7S6D - chains A and F of the 7 polymer chains in the assembly; structure by electron microscopy, 3.10 A resolution.

[Chain A]
Protein: 6-deoxyerythronolide-B synthase EryA2, modules 3 and 4, Lsd14 Polyketide synthase fusion
From: Saccharopolyspora erythraea
Notes: EC 2.3.1.94
Reference sequence: chimeric construct of Q03132, B6ZK67: residues 9-37 from Q03132 (ERYA2_SACER) positions 2-30 (UniProt number = residue number - 7); residues 38-1647 from B6ZK67 positions 38-1647 (same numbers)
Amino-acid sequence (1649 residues; numbered 7 to 1655; the number before each row is that of its first residue):
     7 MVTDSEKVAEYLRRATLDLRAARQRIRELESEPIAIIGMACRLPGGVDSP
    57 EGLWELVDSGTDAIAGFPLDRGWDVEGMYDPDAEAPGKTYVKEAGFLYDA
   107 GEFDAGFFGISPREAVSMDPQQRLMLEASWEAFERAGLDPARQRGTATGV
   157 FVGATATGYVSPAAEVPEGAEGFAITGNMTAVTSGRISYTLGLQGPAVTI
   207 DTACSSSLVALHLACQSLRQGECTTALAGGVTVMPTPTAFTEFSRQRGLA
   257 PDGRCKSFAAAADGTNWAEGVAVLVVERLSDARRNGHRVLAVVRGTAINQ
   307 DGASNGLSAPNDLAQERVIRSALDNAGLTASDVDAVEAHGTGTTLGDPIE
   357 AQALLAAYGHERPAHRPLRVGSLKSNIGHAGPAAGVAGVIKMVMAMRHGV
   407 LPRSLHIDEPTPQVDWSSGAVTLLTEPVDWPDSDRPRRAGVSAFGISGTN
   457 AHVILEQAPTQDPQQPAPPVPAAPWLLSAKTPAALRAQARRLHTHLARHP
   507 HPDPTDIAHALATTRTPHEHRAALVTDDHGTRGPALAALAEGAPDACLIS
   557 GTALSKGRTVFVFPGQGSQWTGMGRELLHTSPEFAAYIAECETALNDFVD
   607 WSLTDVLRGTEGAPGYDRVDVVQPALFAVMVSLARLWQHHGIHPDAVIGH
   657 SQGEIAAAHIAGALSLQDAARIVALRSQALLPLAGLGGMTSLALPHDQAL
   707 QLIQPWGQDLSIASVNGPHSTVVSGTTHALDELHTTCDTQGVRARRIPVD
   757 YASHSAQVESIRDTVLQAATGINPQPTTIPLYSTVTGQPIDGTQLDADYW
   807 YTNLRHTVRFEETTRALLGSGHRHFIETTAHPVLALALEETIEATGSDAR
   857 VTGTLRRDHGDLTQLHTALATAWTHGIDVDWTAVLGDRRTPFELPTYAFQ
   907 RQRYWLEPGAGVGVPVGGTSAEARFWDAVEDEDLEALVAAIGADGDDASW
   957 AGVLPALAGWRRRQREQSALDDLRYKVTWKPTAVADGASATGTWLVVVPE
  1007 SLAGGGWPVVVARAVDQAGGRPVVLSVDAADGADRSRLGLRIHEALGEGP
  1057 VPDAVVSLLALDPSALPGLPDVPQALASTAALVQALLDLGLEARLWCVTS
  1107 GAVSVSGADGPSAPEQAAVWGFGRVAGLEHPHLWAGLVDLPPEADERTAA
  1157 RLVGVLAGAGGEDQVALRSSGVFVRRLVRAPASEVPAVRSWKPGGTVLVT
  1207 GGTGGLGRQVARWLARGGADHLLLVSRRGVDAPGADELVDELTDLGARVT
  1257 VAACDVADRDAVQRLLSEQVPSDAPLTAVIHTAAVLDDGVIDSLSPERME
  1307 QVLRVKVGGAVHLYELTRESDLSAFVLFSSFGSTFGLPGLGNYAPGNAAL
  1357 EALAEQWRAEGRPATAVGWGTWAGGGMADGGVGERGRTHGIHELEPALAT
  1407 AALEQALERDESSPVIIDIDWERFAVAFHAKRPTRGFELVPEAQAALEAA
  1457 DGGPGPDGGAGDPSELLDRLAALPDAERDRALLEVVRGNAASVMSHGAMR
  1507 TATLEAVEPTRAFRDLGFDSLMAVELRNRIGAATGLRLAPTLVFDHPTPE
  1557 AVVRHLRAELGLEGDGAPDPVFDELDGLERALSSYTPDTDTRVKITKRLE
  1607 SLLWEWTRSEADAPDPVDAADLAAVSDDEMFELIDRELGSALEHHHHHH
Disordered / not traced: 7, 167-174, 468-471, 915-1655
Construct notes: initiating methionine (7); expression tag (8, 1648-1655)

[Chain F]
Protein: Fab 1B2 light chain
From: Homo sapiens
Notes: antibody fragment or engineered binder
Amino-acid sequence (236 residues; row label = number of the first residue in the row):
     1 LFAIPLVVPFYSHSALDVVMTQSPLSLPVTPGEPASISCRSSQSLLHSNG
    51 YNYLDWYLQKPGQSPQLLIYLGSNRASGVPDRFSGSGSGTDFTLKISRVE
   101 AEDVGVYYCMQSLQTPRLTFGPGTKVDIKRTVAAPSVFIFPPSDEQLKSG
   151 TASVVCLLNNFYPRGAKVQWKVDNALQSGNSQESVTEQDSKDSTYSLSST
   201 LTLSKADYEKHKVYACEVTHQGLSSPVTKSFNRGEC
Disordered / not traced: 1-16, 175, 235-236
Disulfides: C39-C109

[Chain A / chain F interface]
Pairs across the interface (12):
  S11(A) - N49(F)
  A15(A) - N49(F)
  A15(A) - Y51(F)
  L18(A) - Y51(F)
  R19(A) - N49(F)  hydrogen bond (side chain-backbone)
  R19(A) - G50(F)  hydrogen bond (side chain-backbone)
  R19(A) - Y51(F)  hydrogen bond (backbone-side chain)
  T22(A) - N74(F)  hydrogen bond
  L25(A) - Y70(F)
  R29(A) - R75(F)  hydrogen bond (side chain-backbone)
  R33(A) - D81(F)  salt bridge
  T335(A) - R98(F)
Also at the interface, not in a pair above, chain F (11 interface residues in all): G32, L71, S77

[In short]
9 residues of chain A face 11 of chain F across their interface; the contacts include 5 hydrogen bonds and 1
salt bridge. Polar contacts include R33(A)-D81(F), R19(A)-N49(F) and R19(A)-G50(F).
Here chain A is 6-deoxyerythronolide-B synthase EryA2, modules 3 and 4, Lsd14 Polyketide synthase fusion
(Saccharopolyspora erythraea) and chain F is Fab 1B2 light chain (Homo sapiens). Entry 7S6D (CryoEM structure
of modular PKS holo-Lsd14 bound to antibody fragment 1B2, composite structure) was determined by electron
microscopy, deposited together with 7S6B and 7S6C.
